PDB entry 8D42 | electron microscopy, 2.91 A resolution | chains A and P of the 5 polymer chains in the assembly

[Chain A]
Name: DNA polymerase subunit gamma-1
Source organism: Homo sapiens
Notes: EC 2.7.7.7
UniProtKB: P54098 (DPOG1_HUMAN); numbering as in UniProt (aligned over 1-1239)
Sequence (1239 residues; each row starts with the number of its first residue):
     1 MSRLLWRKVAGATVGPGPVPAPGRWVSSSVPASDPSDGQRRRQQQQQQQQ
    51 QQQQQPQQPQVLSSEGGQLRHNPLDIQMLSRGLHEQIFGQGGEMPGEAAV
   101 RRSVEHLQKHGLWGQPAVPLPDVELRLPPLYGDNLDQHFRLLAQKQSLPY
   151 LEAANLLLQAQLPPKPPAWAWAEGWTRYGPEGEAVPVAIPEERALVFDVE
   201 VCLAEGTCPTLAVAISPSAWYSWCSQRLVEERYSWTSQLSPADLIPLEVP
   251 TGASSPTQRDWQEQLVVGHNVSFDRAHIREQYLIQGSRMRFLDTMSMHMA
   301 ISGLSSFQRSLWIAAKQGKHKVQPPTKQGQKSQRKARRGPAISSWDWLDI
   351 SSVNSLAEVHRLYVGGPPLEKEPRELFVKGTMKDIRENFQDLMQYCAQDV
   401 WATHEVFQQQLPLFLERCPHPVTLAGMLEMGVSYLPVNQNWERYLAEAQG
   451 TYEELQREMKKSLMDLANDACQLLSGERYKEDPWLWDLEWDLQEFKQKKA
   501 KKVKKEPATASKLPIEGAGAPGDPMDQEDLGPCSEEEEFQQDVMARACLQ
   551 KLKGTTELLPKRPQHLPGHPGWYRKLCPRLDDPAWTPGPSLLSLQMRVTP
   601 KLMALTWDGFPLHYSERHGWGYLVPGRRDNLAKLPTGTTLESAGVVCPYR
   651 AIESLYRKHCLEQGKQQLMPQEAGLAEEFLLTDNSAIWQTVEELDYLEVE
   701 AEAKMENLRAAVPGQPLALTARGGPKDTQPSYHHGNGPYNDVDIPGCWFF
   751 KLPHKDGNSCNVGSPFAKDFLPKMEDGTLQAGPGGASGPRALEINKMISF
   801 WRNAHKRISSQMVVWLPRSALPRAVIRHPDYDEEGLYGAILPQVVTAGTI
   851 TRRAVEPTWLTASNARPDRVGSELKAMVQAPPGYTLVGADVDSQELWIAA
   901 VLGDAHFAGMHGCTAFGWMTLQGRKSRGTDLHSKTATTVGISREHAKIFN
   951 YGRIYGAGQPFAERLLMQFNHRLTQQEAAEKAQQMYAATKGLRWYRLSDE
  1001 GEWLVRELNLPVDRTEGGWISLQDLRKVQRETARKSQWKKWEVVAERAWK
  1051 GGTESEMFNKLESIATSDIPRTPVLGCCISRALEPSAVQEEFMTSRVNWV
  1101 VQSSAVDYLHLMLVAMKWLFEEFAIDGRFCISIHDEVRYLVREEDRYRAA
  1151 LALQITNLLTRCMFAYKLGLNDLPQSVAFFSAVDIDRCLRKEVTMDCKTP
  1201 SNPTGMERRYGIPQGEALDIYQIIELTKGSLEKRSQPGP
Not modelled in the structure: 1-68, 252-259, 317-341, 500-529, 632-644, 664-729, 998-1048, 1236-1239
Cystine bridges: Cys418-Cys1077
Bound ions: Ca2+ site 1 near Asp198 (its only coordinating residue here); Ca2+ site 2: Asp198, Glu200, Asp399 (shared with DT24(P) of chain P); Ca2+ site 3: Asp890 (together with 2'-deoxycytidine-5'-triphosphate)
Small-molecule neighbours: 2'-deoxycytidine-5'-triphosphate (DCP): Arg853, Asp890, Ser893, Glu895, Lys925, Asp930, His932, Arg943, Lys947, Ile948, Tyr951, Tyr955, His1134, Asp1135, Lys1191
Swiss-Prot annotation at these positions:
  - region: Gln43 to Gln55 (Does not contribute to polymerase and exonuclease enzymatic activities), Thr858 to Asn864 (Trigger loop)
  - motif: Val196 to Glu200 (Exo I), Val267 to Arg275 (Exo II), Tyr395 to Thr403 (Exo III), Val887 to Leu896 (Pol A), Arg943 to Gly958 (Pol B), His1134 to Val1141 (Pol C)
  - active site: Asp198 (Exonuclease activity)
  - binding site (DNA): Ser306, Ser593, Lys806, Thr849, Thr1094, Ser1095
  - binding site (RNA): Arg579, His754, Gly763, Lys768, Ser863, Arg869
  - binding site (a 2'-deoxyribonucleoside 5'-triphosphate): Asp890, Val891, Ser893, Glu895, Arg943, Lys947, Tyr951, Asp1135
  - binding site (Mg(2+)): Asp890, Val891, Asp1135
  - site (Critical for replication fidelity and mismatch recognition): Arg853, Gln1102
  - natural variant: Arg3 (R3P: In PEOB1 and SANDO), Gln55 (Q55QQ; Q55QQQ), Arg227 (R227W: In PEOB1 and MTDPS4B), Arg232 (R232G: In MTDPS4A; R232H: In LS), Leu244 (L244P: In MTDPS4A), Thr251 (T251I: In PEOB1, MTDPS4A and MTDPS4B), Gly268 (G268A: In PEOB1), Arg275 (R275Q: Found in a patient with epileptic encephalopathy, developmental delay and moderate intellectual disability; uncertain significance), His277 (H277L: In PEOB1; uncertain significance), Gly303 (G303R: In MTDPS4A), Leu304 (L304R: In PEOB1 and SANDO; L304SANDO: In PEOB1), Ser305 (S305R: In MTDPS4A), 52 further natural variant entries in UniProt
  - mutagenesis: Asp198 (D198A: Abolishes exonuclease activity; when associated with A-200. Decreases polymerase exonucleolytic proofreading by 30-fold for the T:G mismatch and by 14-fold for the A:A mismatch ...), Glu200 (E200A: Abolishes exonuclease activity; when associated with A-198. Decreases polymerase exonucleolytic proofreading by 30-fold for the T:G mismatch and by 14-fold for the A:A mismatch ...), Asp274 (D274A: Unable to idle at the 5'-end of the nascent DNA strand. Continues DNA synthesis into double-stranded DNA past the 5'-end creating a flap structure that cannot be ligated), Lys498 (K498C: Decreases processive DNA synthesis), Lys499 (K499C: Decreases processive DNA synthesis), Lys501 (K501C: Decreases processive DNA synthesis), Val543 to Leu558 (Markedly decreases the stimulation by POLG2, resulting in impaired processive DNA synthesis), Leu549 (L549N: Decreases processive DNA synthesis), Leu552 (L552N: Decreases processive DNA synthesis), Lys553 (K553N: Decreases processive DNA synthesis), Arg853 (R853A: Abolishes primer DNA extention in the presence of dNTPs. Impairs intrinsic polymerase processivity. Enhances exonuclease activity leading to primer DNA degradation), Asp890 (D890N: Abolishes DNA polymerase activity), 1 further mutagenesis entry in UniProt

[Chain P]
Molecule: 23-nt DNA strand
Sequence (23 nucleotides; numbered 2 to 24; the number before each row is that of its first residue):
     2 CGAAACGACGGCCAGTGCCATAT
Not modelled in the structure: 2-3
Bound ions: Ca2+: DT24 (shared with Asp198(A), Glu200(A), Asp399(A) of chain A)

[How chain A and chain P interact]
Contacting residue pairs (30; chain A residue first):
  Asp198(A) with DT24(P), phosphate contact
  Val199(A) with DT24(P), sugar contact
  Glu200(A) with DT24(P), phosphate contact
  Val201(A) with DT24(P), hydrogen bond to the phosphate
  Leu203(A) with DT24(P), sugar contact
  Asn270(A) with DT22(P), base contact; DA23(P), hydrogen bond to the sugar
  Phe273(A) with DA23(P), base contact; DT24(P), sugar contact
  Arg309(A) with DA21(P), hydrogen bond to the base
  Ile313(A) with DA21(P), base contact
  Val353(A) with DT22(P), phosphate contact
  Asn354(A) with DT22(P), hydrogen bond to the phosphate
  Ser355(A) with DT22(P), hydrogen bond to the phosphate
  Leu356(A) with DA23(P), phosphate contact
  Phe377(A) with DT24(P), phosphate contact
  Val378(A) with DT24(P), base contact
  Arg579(A) with DA9(P), salt bridge to the phosphate
  His754(A) with DT17(P), salt bridge to the phosphate
  Asn761(A) with DG16(P), hydrogen bond to the phosphate; DT17(P), phosphate contact
  Val762(A) with DT17(P), phosphate contact
  Gly763(A) with DG16(P), hydrogen bond to the phosphate; DT17(P), hydrogen bond to the phosphate
  Ala767(A) with DG18(P), phosphate contact
  Lys768(A) with DG18(P), hydrogen bond to the phosphate
  Asn803(A) with DG18(P), phosphate contact; DC19(P), phosphate contact
  Arg807(A) with DC20(P), salt bridge to the phosphate
  Gln843(A) with DA23(P), base contact
Also at the interface, not in a pair above, chain A (30 interface residues in all): Cys202, His269, Met295, Ser764, Pro857

[Summary]
The interface between chain A and chain P involves 30 residues on one side and 10 on the other; the contacts
include 9 hydrogen bonds and 3 salt bridges. Polar contacts include Arg309(A)-DA21(P), Asn270(A)-DA23(P) and
Val201(A)-DT24(P). Ligands of chain A: 2'-deoxycytidine-5'-triphosphate.
Chain A is DNA polymerase subunit gamma-1 (Homo sapiens) and chain P is a 23-nt DNA strand; the structure,
Human mitochondrial DNA polymerase gamma ternary complex with GT basepair in editing conformer (composite),
was determined by electron microscopy (same publication as 8D33, 8D37 and 8D3R).
